PDB entry 6WO5 | X-ray diffraction, 2.62 A resolution | chains H and L of the 5 polymer chains in the assembly

# Chain H
Molecule: Fab 212.1.1 heavy chain
From: Homo sapiens
Notes: antibody fragment or engineered binder
Sequence (230 residues; each row starts with the number of its first residue; a row labelled like 82A-82C holds insertion residues (82A, then the next letters in order)):
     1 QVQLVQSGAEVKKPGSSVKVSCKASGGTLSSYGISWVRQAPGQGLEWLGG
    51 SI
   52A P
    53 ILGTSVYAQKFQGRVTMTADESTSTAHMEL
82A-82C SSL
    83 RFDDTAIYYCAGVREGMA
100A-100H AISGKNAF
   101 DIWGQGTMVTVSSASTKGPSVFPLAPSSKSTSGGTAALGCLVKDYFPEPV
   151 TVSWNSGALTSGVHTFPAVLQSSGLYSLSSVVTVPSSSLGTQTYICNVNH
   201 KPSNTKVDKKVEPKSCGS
Not modelled in the structure: 1, 128-133, 215-218
Disulfide bonds: Cys22-Cys92, Cys140-Cys196

# Chain L
Molecule: Fab 212.1.1 light chain
From: Homo sapiens
Notes: antibody fragment or engineered binder
Sequence (214 residues; numbered 1 to 214; the number before each row is that of its first residue):
     1 DIQMTQSPSSLSASVGDRVTITCRASQGISNYLAWYQQKPGKVPKLLIYA
    51 ASTLQSGVPSRFSGSGYGTEFTLTISSLQPEDVATYYCQQHDNLPLTFGG
   101 GTKVEIKRTVAAPSVFIFPPSDEQLKSGTASVVCLLNNFYPREAKVQWKV
   151 DNALQSGNSQESVTEQDSKDSTYSLSSTLTLSKADYEKHKVYACEVTHQG
   201 LSSPVTKSFNRGEC
Not modelled in the structure: 213-214
Disulfide bonds: Cys23-Cys88, Cys134-Cys194
Small-molecule neighbours: oligosaccharide (beta-D-mannopyranose, N-acetylglucosamine units): Ser30, Asn31, Tyr32, Tyr67

# Interface between chain H and chain L
Contacting residue pairs - 62 pairs, chain H then chain L:
  Val37(H) with Phe98(L), hydrophobic
  Gln39(H) with Gln38(L), hydrogen bond; Tyr87(L), hydrogen bond
  Gln43(H) with Tyr87(L), hydrogen bond (backbone-side chain)
  Gly44(H) with Tyr87(L)
  Leu45(H) with Phe98(L)
  Trp47(H) with Leu94(L), hydrophobic; Pro95(L), hydrophobic; Leu96(L)
  Ile52(H) with Leu94(L), hydrophobic
  Val58(H) with Leu94(L), hydrophobic
  Tyr91(H) with Gln38(L); Val43(L), hydrophobic
  Gly100D(H) with Leu96(L)
  Lys100E(H) with His91(L); Asp92(L); Leu94(L)
  Asn100F(H) with Gln89(L), hydrogen bond (backbone-side chain); Leu96(L)
  Ala100G(H) with Ala34(L), hydrophobic; Tyr36(L); Tyr49(L), hydrophobic
  Phe100H(H) with Tyr36(L), hydrogen bond (backbone-side chain); Leu46(L)
  Asp101(H) with Leu46(L)
  Trp103(H) with Tyr36(L), hydrophobic; Pro44(L)
  Gly104(H) with Val43(L)
  Phe122(H) with Ser121(L); Glu123(L); Gln124(L)
  Pro123(H) with Ser121(L); Glu123(L)
  Leu124(H) with Phe118(L); Val133(L), hydrophobic
  Ala125(H) with Phe118(L)
  Ala137(H) with Phe116(L), hydrophobic; Phe118(L)
  Leu141(H) with Ser131(L)
  Lys143(H) with Gln124(L); Ser131(L)
  His164(H) with Asn137(L); Asn138(L), hydrogen bond; Asp167(L); Ser174(L), hydrogen bond
  Phe166(H) with Leu135(L), hydrophobic; Ser162(L); Thr164(L); Ser174(L); Leu175(L); Ser176(L)
  Pro167(H) with Ser162(L), hydrogen bond (backbone-side chain); Val163(L)
  Val169(H) with Gln160(L); Glu161(L); Ser162(L)
  Leu170(H) with Gln160(L), hydrogen bond (backbone-side chain)
  Gln171(H) with Gln160(L)
  Ser179(H) with Ser176(L)
  Val181(H) with Leu135(L), hydrophobic
  Thr183(H) with Asn137(L)
  Lys209(H) with Glu123(L), salt bridge
Interface residues without a listed pair, chain H (41 interface residues in all): Glu46, Ala60, Gln105, Pro126, Thr135, Ala136, Leu138
Interface residues without a listed pair, chain L (38 interface residues in all): Lys42, Gln55, Asn93, Gly100

# Overview
Chain H and chain L form an interface of 41 and 38 residues respectively; the contacts include 9 hydrogen
bonds and 1 salt bridge. Polar contacts include Lys209(H)-Glu123(L), Gln39(H)-Gln38(L) and Gln39(H)-Tyr87(L).
Chain L binds an N-glycan.
Here chain H is Fab 212.1.1 heavy chain and chain L is Fab 212.1.1 light chain, both from Homo sapiens. Entry
6WO5 (Structure of Hepatitis C Virus Envelope Glycoprotein E2 core from genotype 1a bound to neutralizing
antibody ...) was determined by X-ray diffraction.
